Entry 2H1O (X-ray diffraction, 3.00 A resolution); this record covers chains V and H of the 10 polymer chains in the assembly.

# Chain V
Molecule: IR36-strand 2
Notes: engineered mutation(s): iodo
Sequence (36 nucleotides; row label = number of the first residue in the row):
    37 CAAATGCTATCAAAAXAAAAAAAATGATAGCAATCT
Modified residues: 5IU (5-iodo-2'-deoxyuridine-5'-monophosphate) at position 52

# Chain H
Protein: Trafficking protein A
From: Neisseria gonorrhoeae
UniProt: Q9RF92 (Q9RF92_NEIGO); aligned to UniProt positions 2-68 over residues 2-68 (the alignment contains insertions or deletions, so no single offset holds)
Chain sequence (68 residues; row label = number of the first residue in the row):
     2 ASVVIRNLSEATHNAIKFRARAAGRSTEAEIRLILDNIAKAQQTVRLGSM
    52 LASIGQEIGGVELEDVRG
Disordered / not traced: 65-69

# Interface between chain V and chain H
Pairs across the interface - 5 pairs, chain V then chain H:
  DT41(V) - Arg7(H)  base contact
  DG42(V) - Arg7(H)  hydrogen bond to the base
  DC43(V) - Val5(H)  base contact
  DC43(V) - Arg7(H)  base contact
  DT44(V) - Val5(H)  base contact
Also at the interface, not in a pair above, chain V (5 interface residues in all): DA40
Also at the interface, not in a pair above, chain H (4 interface residues in all): Ser3, Asn8

# Overview
5 residues of chain V face 4 of chain H across their interface; the contacts include 1 hydrogen bond. Its one
hydrogen-bonded contact is DG42(V)-Arg7(H).
Chain V is IR36-strand 2 and chain H is Trafficking protein A (Neisseria gonorrhoeae); the structure,
Structure of FitAB bound to IR36 DNA fragment, was determined by X-ray diffraction together with 2H1C and 2BSQ
from the same study.
